4J9K - chains A and P of the 3 polymer chains in the assembly; structure by X-ray diffraction, 2.03 A resolution.

== Chain A ==
Protein: DNA polymerase eta
Organism: Homo sapiens
Notes: EC 2.7.7.7; fragment: catalytic core domain
UniProt: Q9Y253 (POLH_HUMAN); residues 1-432 here = UniProt positions 1-432
Sequence (435 residues; numbered -2 to 432; the number before each row is that of its first residue; numbers below 1 keep their minus sign (Gly-2 is residue -2)):
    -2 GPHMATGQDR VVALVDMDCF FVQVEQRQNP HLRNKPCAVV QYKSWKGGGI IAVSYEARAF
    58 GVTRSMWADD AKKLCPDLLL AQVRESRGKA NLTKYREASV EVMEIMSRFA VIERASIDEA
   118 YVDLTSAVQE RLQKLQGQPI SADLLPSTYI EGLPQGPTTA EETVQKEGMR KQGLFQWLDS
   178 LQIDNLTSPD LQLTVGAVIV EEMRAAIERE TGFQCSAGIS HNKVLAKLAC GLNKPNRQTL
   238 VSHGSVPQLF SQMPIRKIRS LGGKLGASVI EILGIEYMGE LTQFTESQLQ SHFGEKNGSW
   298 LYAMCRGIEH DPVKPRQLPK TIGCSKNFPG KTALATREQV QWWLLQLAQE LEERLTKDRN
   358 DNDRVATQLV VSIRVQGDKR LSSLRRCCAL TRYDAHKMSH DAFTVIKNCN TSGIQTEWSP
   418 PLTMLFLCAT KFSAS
Unresolved in the structure: 155-159
Sequence notes: expression tag (-2 to 0)
Metal / ion sites: Mg2+ site 1: Asp13, Met14, Asp115 (together with XG4); Mg2+ site 2: Asp13, Asp115, Glu116 (together with XG4) (shared with DT9(P) of chain P)
Residues lining bound ligands:
  - XG4 (2'-deoxy-5'-O-[(R)-hydroxy{[(R)-hydroxy(phosphonooxy)phosphoryl]amino}phosphoryl]guanosine), molecule 1: Asp13, Met14, Asp15, Cys16, Phe17, Phe18, Gln38, Ile48, Ala49, Tyr52, Arg55, Arg61, Leu89, Ile114, Asp115, Glu116, Lys231
  - XG4, molecule 2: Ser257, Leu262, Lys293, Asn294, Trp297
UniProt features mapped onto this chain:
  - binding site (Mg(2+)): Asp13, Met14, Asp115, Glu116
  - binding site (Mn(2+)): Asp13, Met14, Asp115, Glu116
  - binding site (a 2'-deoxyribonucleoside 5'-triphosphate): Arg61
  - natural variant: Val37 (deletion: In XPV), Leu75 (deletion: In XPV), Arg93 (R93P: In XPV), Arg111 (R111H: In XPV), Thr122 (T122P: In XPV), Gly153 (G153D: In a breast cancer sample), Thr191 (T191P: In XPV), Gly263 (G263V: In XPV), Val266 (V266D: In XPV), Gly295 (G295R: In XPV), Arg361 (R361S: In XPV)
  - mutagenesis: Tyr52 (Y52A/F: Reduces DNA polymerase activity; Y52E: Reduces DNA polymerase activity. Increases fidelity of replication and reduces translesion bypass), Arg61 (R61A: Reduces enzymatic activity by two-thirds), Ser62 (S62G: Increased DNA polymerase activity and translesion bypass compared to wild-type), Ala68 (A68S/V: Severe reduction in thymine dimer translesion bypass), Asn324 to Pro326 (Reduces binding to chromatin and to monoubiquitinated PCNA. Abolishes binding to monoubiquitinated PCNA; when associated with 705-E--H-713 Del)

== Chain P ==
Molecule: 9-nt DNA strand
Sequence (9 nucleotides; each row starts with the number of its first residue):
     1 TAGCGTCAT
Unresolved in the structure: 1
Metal / ion sites: Mg2+: DT9 (together with XG4) (shared with Asp13(A), Asp115(A), Glu116(A) of chain A)

== How chain A and chain P interact ==
Residue-residue contacts - 27 pairs, chain A then chain P:
  Arg61(A) with DT9(P), hydrogen bond to the base
  Ser113(A) with DT9(P), phosphate contact
  Asp115(A) with DT9(P), phosphate contact
  Glu116(A) with DT9(P), phosphate contact
  Lys224(A) with DT9(P), salt bridge to the phosphate
  Ile255(A) with DA8(P), phosphate contact
  Ser257(A) with DC7(P), phosphate contact; DA8(P), hydrogen bond to the phosphate
  Leu258(A) with DA8(P), hydrogen bond to the phosphate
  Gly259(A) with DA8(P), hydrogen bond to the phosphate
  Gly260(A) with DC7(P), phosphate contact; DA8(P), hydrogen bond to the phosphate
  Lys261(A) with DT6(P), salt bridge to the phosphate; DC7(P), hydrogen bond to the phosphate
  Leu262(A) with DC7(P), hydrogen bond to the phosphate
  Gln365(A) with DA2(P), hydrogen bond to the phosphate
  Arg377(A) with DG5(P), salt bridge to the phosphate
  Leu378(A) with DC7(P), base contact; DA8(P), base contact
  Leu381(A) with DC4(P), phosphate contact
  Arg382(A) with DG3(P), sugar contact; DC4(P), hydrogen bond to the phosphate; DG5(P), hydrogen bond to the base
  Arg383(A) with DG3(P), salt bridge to the phosphate; DC4(P), salt bridge to the phosphate
  Cys384(A) with DG3(P), hydrogen bond to the phosphate
  Lys428(A) with DA2(P), phosphate contact
Interface residues without a listed pair, chain A (23 interface residues in all): Arg256, Ser379, Ser380

== Summary ==
23 residues of chain A and 8 residues of chain P are in contact, with 11 hydrogen bonds and 5 salt bridges.
Polar contacts include Arg61(A)-DT9(P), Arg382(A)-DG5(P) and Ser257(A)-DA8(P). Bound to chain A: compound XG4.
Chain A is DNA polymerase eta (Homo sapiens) and chain P is a 9-nt DNA strand; the structure, Human DNA
polymerase eta-DNA ternary complex: misincorporation G opposite T after a T at the primer ..., was determined
by X-ray diffraction together with 4J9L, 4J9M, 4J9N, 4J9O, 4J9P, 4J9Q, 4J9R and 4J9S from the same study.
